PDB entry 4ZLR | X-ray diffraction, 2.30 A resolution | chains A and B of the 3 polymer chains in the assembly

Chain A (and B):
Name: Brain tumor protein
Source organism: Drosophila melanogaster
Notes: chain B of this document is another copy of the same molecule, construct and numbering; everything in this record applies to it too
Reference sequence: Q8MQJ9 (BRAT_DROME); numbering as in UniProt (aligned over 756-1037)
Sequence (282 residues; each row starts with the number of its first residue):
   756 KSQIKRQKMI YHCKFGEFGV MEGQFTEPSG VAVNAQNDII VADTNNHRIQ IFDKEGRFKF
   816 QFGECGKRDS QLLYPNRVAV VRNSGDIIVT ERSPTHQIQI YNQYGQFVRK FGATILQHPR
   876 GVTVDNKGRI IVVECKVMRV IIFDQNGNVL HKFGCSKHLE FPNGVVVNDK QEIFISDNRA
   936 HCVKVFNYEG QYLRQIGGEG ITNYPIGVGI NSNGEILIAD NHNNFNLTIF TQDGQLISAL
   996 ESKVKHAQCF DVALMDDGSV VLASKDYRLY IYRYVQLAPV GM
Not modelled in the structure: 756-757, 825, 1037 (chain B: 756-757, 1036-1037)
Swiss-Prot annotation at these positions:
  - mutagenesis: His802 (H802L: In bratfs3; induces production of tumor-like neoplasms in the larval brain. Disrupts interaction with nanos and pum), Tyr829 (Y829A: Disrupts recruitment by pum), Arg847 (R847A: Disrupts recruitment by pum), Tyr859 (Y859A: Does not affect recruitment by pum), Gly860 (G860D: In bratts1; induces production of tumor-like neoplasms in the larval brain. Disrupts interaction with nanos and pum), Arg875 (R875A: Disrupts recruitment by pum), Glu970 (E970A: Does not affect recruitment by pum), Asp1012 (D1012A: Does not affect recruitment by pum)
From the paper describing this entry:
  - binding site for the 15-nt RNA strand: Glu782, Asn800, Tyr829, Arg847, Arg875, Lys891, Glu915, Phe916, Asn933, Arg934, Asn976, Asn978, His1001, Cys1004
  - mutagenesis - E782A, Y829A: decreased binding to the 15-nt RNA strand
  - mutagenesis - R847A, R875A, F916A, N933A, N976A: abolished binding to the 15-nt RNA strand

Chain A / chain B interface:
Residue-residue contacts - 13 pairs, chain A then chain B:
  Phe773(A) - Lys1000(B)
  Phe773(A) - His1001(B)
  Phe773(A) - Ala1002(B)
  Val775(A) - Lys1000(B)
  Lys1000(A) - Phe773(B)
  Lys1000(A) - Val775(B)
  His1001(A) - Phe773(B)
  Ala1002(A) - Phe773(B)
  Ala1002(A) - Tyr1022(B)  hydrophobic
  Asp1021(A) - Tyr1022(B)
  Tyr1022(A) - Ala1002(B)  hydrophobic
  Tyr1022(A) - Asp1021(B)
  Arg1023(A) - Arg1023(B)
Interface residues without a listed pair, chain A (15 interface residues in all): Tyr766, Lys769, Glu772, Met776, Gln779, Val999, Lys1020
Interface residues without a listed pair, chain B (16 interface residues in all): Tyr766, Lys769, Glu772, Gly774, Met776, Gln779, Val999, Lys1020

In short:
Chain A and chain B form an interface of 15 and 16 residues respectively. The paper reports a binding site for
the 15-nt RNA strand at Glu782(A), Asn800(A) and Tyr829(A) among others; R847A, R875A and F916A of chain A,
among others, abolish binding to the 15-nt RNA strand; 7 substitutions were tested in all.
Chain A and chain B are both Brain tumor protein (Drosophila melanogaster); the structure, Structure of the
Brat-NHL domain bound to consensus RNA motif, was determined by X-ray diffraction.
